Entry 8S0A (electron microscopy, 3.20 A resolution); this record covers chains 4 and 6 of the 8 polymer chains in the assembly.

[Chain 4]
Protein: DNA replication licensing factor MCM4
From: Homo sapiens
Notes: EC 3.6.4.12
UniProtKB: P33991 (MCM4_HUMAN); residues 1-863 here = UniProt positions 1-863
Sequence (863 residues; numbered 1 to 863; the number before each row is that of its first residue):
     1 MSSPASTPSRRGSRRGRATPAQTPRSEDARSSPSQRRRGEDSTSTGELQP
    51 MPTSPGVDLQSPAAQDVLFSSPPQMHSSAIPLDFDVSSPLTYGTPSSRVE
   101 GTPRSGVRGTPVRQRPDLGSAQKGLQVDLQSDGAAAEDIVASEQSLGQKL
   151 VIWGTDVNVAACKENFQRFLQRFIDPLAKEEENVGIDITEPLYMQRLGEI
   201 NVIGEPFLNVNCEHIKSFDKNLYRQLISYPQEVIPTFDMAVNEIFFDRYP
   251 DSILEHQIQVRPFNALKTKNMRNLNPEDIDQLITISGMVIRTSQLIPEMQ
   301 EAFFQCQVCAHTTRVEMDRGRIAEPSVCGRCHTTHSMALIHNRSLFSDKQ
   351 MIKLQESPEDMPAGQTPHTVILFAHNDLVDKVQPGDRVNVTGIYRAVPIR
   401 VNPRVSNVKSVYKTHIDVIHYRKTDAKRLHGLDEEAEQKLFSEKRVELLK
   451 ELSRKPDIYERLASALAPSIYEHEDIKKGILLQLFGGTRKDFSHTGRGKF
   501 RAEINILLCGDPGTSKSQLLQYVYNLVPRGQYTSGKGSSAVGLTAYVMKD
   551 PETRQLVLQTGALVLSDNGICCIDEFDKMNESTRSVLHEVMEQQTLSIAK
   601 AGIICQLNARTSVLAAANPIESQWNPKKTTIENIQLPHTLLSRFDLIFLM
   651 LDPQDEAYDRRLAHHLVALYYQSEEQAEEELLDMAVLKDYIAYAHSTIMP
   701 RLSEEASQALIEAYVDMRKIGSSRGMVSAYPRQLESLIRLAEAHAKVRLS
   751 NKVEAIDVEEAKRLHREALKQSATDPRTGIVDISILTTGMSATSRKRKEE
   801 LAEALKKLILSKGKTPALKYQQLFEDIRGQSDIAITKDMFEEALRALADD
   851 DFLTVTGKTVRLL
Unresolved in the structure: 1-150, 672-681, 784-863
Sequence notes: variant Met650 (Leu in P33991)
Metal / ion sites: Zn2+: Cys306, Cys309, Cys328, Cys331
Residues lining bound ligands: ADP (adenosine-5'-diphosphate): Arg497, Glu592, Arg643, Arg732, Glu735

[Chain 6]
Protein: DNA replication licensing factor MCM6
From: Homo sapiens
Notes: EC 3.6.4.12
UniProtKB: Q14566 (MCM6_HUMAN); numbering as in UniProt (aligned over 1-821)
Sequence (821 residues; each row starts with the number of its first residue):
     1 MDLAAAAEPGAGSQHLEVRDEVAEKCQKLFLDFLEEFQSSDGEIKYLQLA
    51 EELIRPERNTLVVSFVDLEQFNQQLSTTIQEEFYRVYPYLCRALKTFVKD
   101 RKEIPLAKDFYVAFQDLPTRHKIRELTSSRIGLLTRISGQVVRTHPVHPE
   151 LVSGTFLCLDCQTVIRDVEQQFKYTQPNICRNPVCANRRRFLLDTNKSRF
   201 VDFQKVRIQETQAELPRGSIPRSLEVILRAEAVESAQAGDKCDFTGTLIV
   251 VPDVSKLSTPGARAETNSRVSGVDGYETEGIRGLRALGVRDLSYRLVFLA
   301 CCVAPTNPRFGGKELRDEEQTAESIKNQMTVKEWEKVFEMSQDKNLYHNL
   351 CTSLFPTIHGNDEVKRGVLLMLFGGVPKTTGEGTSLRGDINVCIVGDPST
   401 AKSQFLKHVEEFSPRAVYTSGKASSAAGLTAAVVRDEESHEFVIEAGALM
   451 LADNGVCCIDEFDKMDVRDQVAIHEAMEQQTISITKAGVKATLNARTSIL
   501 AAANPISGHYDRSKSLKQNINLSAPIMSRFDLFFILVDECNEVTDYAIAR
   551 RIVDLHSRIEESIDRVYSLDDIRRYLLFARQFKPKISKESEDFIVEQYKH
   601 LRQRDGSGVTKSSWRITVRQLESMIRLSEAMARMHCCDEVQPKHVKEAFR
   651 LLNKSIIRVETPDVNLDQEEEIQMEVDEGAGGINGHADSPAPVNGINGYN
   701 EDINQESAPKASLRLGFSEYCRISNLIVLHLRKVEEEEDESALKRSELVN
   751 WYLKEIESEIDSEEELINKKRIIEKVIHRLTHYDHVLIELTQAGLKGSTE
   801 GSESYEEDPYLVVNPNYLLED
Unresolved in the structure: 1-17, 254-261, 268-291, 309-320, 662-716, 739-742, 789-821
Metal / ion sites: Zn2+: Cys158, Cys161, Cys180, Cys185; Mg2+: Ser403 (together with ADP)
Residues lining bound ligands:
  - ADP (adenosine-5'-diphosphate): Thr357, Ile358, His359, Asn361, Asp397, Pro398, Ser399, Thr400, Ala401, Lys402, Ser403, Gln404, Ile552
  - ATP (adenosine-5'-triphosphate): Ser528, Arg529, Val618, Arg619, Glu622

[How chain 4 and chain 6 interact]
Contacting residue pairs - 89 pairs, chain 4 then chain 6:
  Gln294(4) - Arg222(6)
  Gln294(4) - Ser223(6)
  Leu295(4) - Arg222(6)
  Met299(4) - Tyr294(6)
  Cys309(4) - Val18(6)
  Ala310(4) - Val18(6)
  Gly320(4) - Ala262(6)
  Gly320(4) - Arg263(6)
  Arg321(4) - Arg263(6)
  Arg321(4) - Glu265(6)  salt bridge
  Ile322(4) - Arg263(6)
  Ile322(4) - Ala264(6)
  Ile322(4) - Glu265(6)  hydrogen bond (backbone-backbone)
  Ala323(4) - Glu265(6)
  Ala323(4) - Asn267(6)
  Glu324(4) - Glu265(6)  hydrogen bond (backbone-backbone)
  Glu324(4) - Thr266(6)
  Glu324(4) - Asn267(6)  hydrogen bond (backbone-backbone)
  Thr334(4) - Ile179(6)
  His335(4) - Asn178(6)
  His335(4) - Ile179(6)
  His335(4) - Arg188(6)  hydrogen bond
  Met337(4) - Asn178(6)  hydrogen bond (backbone-side chain)
  His341(4) - Gln171(6)
  His341(4) - Tyr294(6)  hydrogen bond
  Asn342(4) - Tyr84(6)  hydrogen bond
  Asn342(4) - Phe172(6)
  Asn342(4) - Ile249(6)
  Asn342(4) - Val250(6)
  Phe346(4) - Ser128(6)
  Phe346(4) - Ile131(6)  hydrophobic
  Ser347(4) - Ser128(6)
  Asp348(4) - Ser128(6)  hydrogen bond
  Gln383(4) - Arg217(6)
  Pro384(4) - Gly218(6)
  Leu432(4) - Arg217(6)
  Asp433(4) - Arg217(6)  salt bridge
  Lys490(4) - His556(6)
  Asp491(4) - Ile559(6)
  Phe492(4) - Ile559(6)  hydrophobic
  His494(4) - Glu560(6)  salt bridge
  His494(4) - Arg565(6)  hydrogen bond (backbone-side chain)
  Thr495(4) - Ile559(6)
  Thr495(4) - Ile563(6)
  Thr495(4) - Arg565(6)  hydrogen bond (backbone-side chain)
  Gly496(4) - His408(6)
  Gly496(4) - Glu411(6)
  Arg497(4) - Gln404(6)
  Phe500(4) - His556(6)
  Arg529(4) - Arg217(6)
  Leu558(4) - Ile220(6)
  Thr560(4) - Ile220(6)
  Asp567(4) - Arg217(6)
  Asp567(4) - Gly218(6)  hydrogen bond (side chain-backbone)
  Glu589(4) - Ser420(6)  hydrogen bond
  Gln593(4) - Lys407(6)  hydrogen bond
  Gln593(4) - Tyr418(6)  hydrogen bond
  Thr595(4) - Gln212(6)
  Ser597(4) - Ala423(6)
  Ala599(4) - Ala423(6)
  Ala599(4) - Ser424(6)
  Ala599(4) - Ser425(6)  hydrogen bond (backbone-backbone)
  Ala599(4) - Gly428(6)
  Lys600(4) - Ser425(6)
  Lys600(4) - Gly428(6)
  Ala601(4) - Ala427(6)  hydrophobic
  Gly602(4) - Glu445(6)
  Ile604(4) - Gln209(6)  hydrogen bond (backbone-side chain)
  Ile604(4) - Leu451(6)  hydrophobic
  Gln606(4) - Gln212(6)
  Gln606(4) - Leu215(6)
  Leu607(4) - Pro221(6)
  Asn608(4) - Gln212(6)  hydrogen bond
  Thr639(4) - Pro398(6)
  Arg701(4) - Ser557(6)
  Arg701(4) - Ile559(6)
  Leu702(4) - Ser557(6)
  Ser707(4) - Val553(6)
  Ser707(4) - Ser557(6)
  Ile711(4) - Tyr546(6)  hydrophobic
  Ile711(4) - Arg550(6)
  Tyr714(4) - Asp545(6)  hydrogen bond
  Tyr714(4) - Ala549(6)  hydrophobic
  Val715(4) - Tyr546(6)  hydrophobic
  Arg718(4) - Asp538(6)  salt bridge
  Arg718(4) - Asp545(6)  salt bridge
  Lys719(4) - Glu542(6)  salt bridge
  Tyr730(4) - His509(6)
  Arg732(4) - Ser399(6)
Interface residues without a listed pair, chain 4 (82 interface residues in all): Ser293, Pro297, His311, Met317, Pro325, Arg330, Ala338, Leu339, Arg343, Asp380, Asp386, Arg400, Arg554, Gln555, Gln559, Val564, Asn568, Glu581, Ser585, Cys605, His638, Pro731, Leu734, Glu735, Ile738
Interface residues without a listed pair, chain 6 (73 interface residues in all): Arg85, Leu126, Thr127, Arg207, Pro216, Ser219, Leu292, Leu296, Val434, Gly447, Ala448, Asp460, Lys464, Glu539, Ile548, Ile552, Leu555

[In short]
82 residues of chain 4 face 73 of chain 6 across their interface; the contacts include 18 hydrogen bonds and 6
salt bridges. Polar pairs include Arg321(4)-Glu265(6), Asp433(4)-Arg217(6) and His494(4)-Glu560(6). ADP is
bound between chain 4 and chain 6. Bound to chain 6: ATP.
Chain 4 is DNA replication licensing factor MCM4 and chain 6 is DNA replication licensing factor MCM6, both
from Homo sapiens; the structure, H. sapiens MCM2-7 hexamer bound to double stranded DNA, was determined by
electron microscopy, deposited together with 8S09, 8S0B, 8S0C, 8S0D, 8S0E and 8S0F.
